Entry 4A3F (X-ray diffraction, 3.50 A resolution); this record covers chains A and F of the 15 polymer chains in the assembly.

[Chain A]
Molecule: DNA-directed RNA polymerase II subunit RPB1
Source organism: Saccharomyces cerevisiae
Notes: EC 2.7.7.6
UniProtKB: P04050 (RPB1_YEAST); numbering as in UniProt (aligned over 1-1732)
Chain sequence (1732 residues; row label = number of the first residue in the row):
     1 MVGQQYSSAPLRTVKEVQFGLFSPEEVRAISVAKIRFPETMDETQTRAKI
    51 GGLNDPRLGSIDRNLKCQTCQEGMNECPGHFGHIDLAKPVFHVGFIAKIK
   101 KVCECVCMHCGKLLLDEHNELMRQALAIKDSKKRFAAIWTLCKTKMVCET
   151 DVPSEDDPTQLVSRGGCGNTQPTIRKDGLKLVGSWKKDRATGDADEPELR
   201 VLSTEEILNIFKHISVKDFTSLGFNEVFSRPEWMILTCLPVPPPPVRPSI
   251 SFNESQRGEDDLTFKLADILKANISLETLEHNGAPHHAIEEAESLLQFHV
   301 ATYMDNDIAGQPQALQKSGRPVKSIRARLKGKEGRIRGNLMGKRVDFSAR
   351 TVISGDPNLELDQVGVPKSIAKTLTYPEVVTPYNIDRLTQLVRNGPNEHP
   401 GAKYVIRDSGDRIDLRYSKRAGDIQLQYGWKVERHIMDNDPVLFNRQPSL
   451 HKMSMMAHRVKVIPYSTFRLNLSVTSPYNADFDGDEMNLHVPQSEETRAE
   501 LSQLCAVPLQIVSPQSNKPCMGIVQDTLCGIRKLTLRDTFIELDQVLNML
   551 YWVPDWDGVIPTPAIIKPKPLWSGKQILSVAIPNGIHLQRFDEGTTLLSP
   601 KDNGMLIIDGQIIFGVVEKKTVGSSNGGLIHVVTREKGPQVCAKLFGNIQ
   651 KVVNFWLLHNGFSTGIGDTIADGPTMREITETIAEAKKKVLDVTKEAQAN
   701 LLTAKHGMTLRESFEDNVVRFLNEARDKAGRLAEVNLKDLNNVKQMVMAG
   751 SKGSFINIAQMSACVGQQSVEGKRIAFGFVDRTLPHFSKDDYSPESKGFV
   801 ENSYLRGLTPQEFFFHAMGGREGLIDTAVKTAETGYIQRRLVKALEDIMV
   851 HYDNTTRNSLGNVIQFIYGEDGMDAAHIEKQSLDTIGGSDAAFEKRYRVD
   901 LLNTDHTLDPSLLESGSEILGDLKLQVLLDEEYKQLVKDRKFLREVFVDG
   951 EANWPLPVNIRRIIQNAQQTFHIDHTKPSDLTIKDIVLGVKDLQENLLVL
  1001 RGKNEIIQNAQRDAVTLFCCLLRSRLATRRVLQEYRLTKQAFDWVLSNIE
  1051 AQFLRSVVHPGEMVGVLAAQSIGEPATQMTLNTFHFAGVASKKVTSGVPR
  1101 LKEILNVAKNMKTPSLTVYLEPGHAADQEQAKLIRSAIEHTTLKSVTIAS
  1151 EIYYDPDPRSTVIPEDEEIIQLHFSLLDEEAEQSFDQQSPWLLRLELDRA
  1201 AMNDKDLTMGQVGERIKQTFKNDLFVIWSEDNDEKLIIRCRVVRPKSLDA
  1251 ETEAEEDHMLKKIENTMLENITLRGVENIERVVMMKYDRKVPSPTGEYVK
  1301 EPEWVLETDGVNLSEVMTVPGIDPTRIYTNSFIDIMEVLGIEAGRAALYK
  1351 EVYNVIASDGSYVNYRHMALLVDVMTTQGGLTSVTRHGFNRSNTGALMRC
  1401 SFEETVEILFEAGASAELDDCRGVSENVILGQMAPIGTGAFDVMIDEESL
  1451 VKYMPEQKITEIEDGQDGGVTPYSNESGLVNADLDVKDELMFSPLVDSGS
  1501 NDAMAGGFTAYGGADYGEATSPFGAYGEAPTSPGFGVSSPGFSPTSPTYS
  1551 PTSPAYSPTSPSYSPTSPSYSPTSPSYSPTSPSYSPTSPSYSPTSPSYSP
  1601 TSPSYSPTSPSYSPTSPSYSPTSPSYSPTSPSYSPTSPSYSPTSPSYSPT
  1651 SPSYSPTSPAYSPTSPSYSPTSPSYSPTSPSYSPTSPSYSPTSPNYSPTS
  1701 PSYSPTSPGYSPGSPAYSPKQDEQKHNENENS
Unresolved in the structure: 1-2, 1084-1091, 1177-1186, 1244-1253, 1456-1732
Swiss-Prot annotation at these positions:
  - region: P248 to D260 (Lid loop), N306 to K323 (Rudder loop), P810 to E822 (Bridging helix)
  - binding site (Zn(2+)): C67, C70, C77, H80, C107, C110, C148, C167
  - binding site (Mg(2+)): D481, D483, D485
  - modified residue: T1471 (Phosphothreonine)
  - cross-link (Glycyl lysine isopeptide (Lys-Gly)): K695 (interchain with G-Cter in ubiquitin), K1246 (interchain with G-Cter in ubiquitin), K1350 (interchain with G-Cter in ubiquitin)
Metal / ion sites: Zn2+ site 1: C67, C70, C77, H80; Zn2+ site 2: C107, C110, C148, C167; Mg2+: D481, D483, D485 (shared with 1 residue of chain P)
Residues lining bound ligands: AMP-CPP (APC; diphosphomethylphosphonic acid adenosyl ester): R446, P448, N479, D481, D483, Q1078, L1081, N1082
What the authors report for this chain:
  - conformationally variable residues (loop rearrangement, order/disorder transition): Q1078 to T1083, F1084 to K1092
  - binding site for AMP-CPP: R446, N479, Q1078, L1081
  - specificity-determining residues: N479, Q1078
  - mutagenesis - Q1078N, Q1078S: abolished growth (citing earlier work)

[Chain F]
Molecule: DNA-directed RNA polymerases I, II, and III subunit rpabc 2
Source organism: Saccharomyces cerevisiae
UniProtKB: P20435 (RPAB2_YEAST); residue numbers follow UniProt; this construct covers 1-155
Chain sequence (155 residues; numbered 1 to 155; the number before each row is that of its first residue):
     1 MSDYEEAFNDGNENFEDFDVEHFSDEETYEEKPQFKDGETTDANGKTIVT
    51 GGNGPEDFQQHEQIRRKTLKEKAIPKDQRATTPYMTKYERARILGTRALQ
   101 ISMNAPVFVDLEGETDPLRIAMKELAEKKIPLVIRRYLPDGSFEDWSVEE
   151 LIVDL
Unresolved in the structure: 1-71
Swiss-Prot annotation at these positions:
  - region: L111 to L132 (Leucine-zipper)
  - modified residue: S24 (Phosphoserine)

[Interface between chain A and chain F]
Contacting residue pairs (78; chain A residue first):
  V379(A) with S102(F)
  V380(A) with N104(F)
  T381(A) with S102(F); N104(F), hydrogen bond
  P382(A) with N104(F)
  Y383(A) with I101(F); V107(F); L111(F), hydrophobic; T115(F)
  G429(A) with N104(F)
  S494(A) with L99(F)
  E495(A) with A98(F); L99(F); D116(F); P117(F); L118(F)
  E496(A) with G95(F); L99(F)
  A499(A) with G95(F); L118(F), hydrophobic
  Q503(A) with R90(F), hydrogen bond; A91(F)
  L504(A) with K87(F); Y88(F), hydrophobic; A91(F), hydrophobic
  H851(A) with P139(F)
  Y852(A) with T81(F); T86(F); E89(F), hydrogen bond; R136(F); Y137(F)
  D853(A) with L138(F); P139(F)
  R857(A) with P139(F)
  D874(A) with K87(F), salt bridge
  R1001(A) with A80(F); P83(F)
  L1054(A) with Y84(F)
  R1055(A) with D154(F), salt bridge
  H1059(A) with T86(F); K87(F), hydrogen bond (side chain-backbone); L155(F)
  P1060(A) with T86(F)
  G1061(A) with Y88(F)
  E1062(A) with K87(F), salt bridge; Y88(F), hydrogen bond
  G1437(A) with Y88(F)
  T1438(A) with Y88(F); R92(F), hydrogen bond (backbone-side chain)
  F1441(A) with Y88(F); E89(F); R92(F), hydrogen bond (backbone-side chain); I134(F), hydrophobic; R135(F)
  D1442(A) with R92(F), salt bridge; V133(F); I134(F); R135(F), hydrogen bond (backbone-backbone); Y137(F), hydrogen bond
  V1443(A) with R92(F); L132(F), hydrophobic; V133(F)
  M1444(A) with L132(F); V133(F), hydrogen bond (backbone-backbone); R135(F)
  I1445(A) with P131(F)
  D1446(A) with P131(F), hydrogen bond (backbone-backbone); V133(F)
  S1449(A) with P131(F)
  L1450(A) with F108(F), hydrophobic; P131(F)
  K1452(A) with E149(F), salt bridge
  Y1453(A) with F108(F); K128(F), hydrogen bond (side chain-backbone); K129(F); I130(F); P131(F); E149(F), hydrogen bond
Also at the interface, not in a pair above, chain A (41 interface residues in all): Y428, G1002, A1051, M1433, G1439
Also at the interface, not in a pair above, chain F (47 interface residues in all): T82, M85, I93, L94, T96, A105, E114, I120

[Summary]
Chain A and chain F form an interface of 41 and 47 residues respectively, with 13 hydrogen bonds and 5 salt
bridges. Among the polar pairs are D874(A)-K87(F), R1055(A)-D154(F) and E1062(A)-K87(F). The paper reports a
binding site for AMP-CPP at R446(A), N479(A) and Q1078(A) among others; Q1078N and Q1078S of chain A abolish
growth.
Chain A is DNA-directed RNA polymerase II subunit RPB1 and chain F is DNA-directed RNA polymerases I, II, and
III subunit rpabc 2, both from Saccharomyces cerevisiae; the structure, RNA Polymerase II initial transcribing
complex with a 6nt DNA-RNA hybrid and soaked with AMPCPP, was determined by X-ray diffraction (same
publication as 4A3B, 4A3C, 4A3D, 4A3E, 4A3G, 4A3I and 4 further entries).
